PDB entry 2QNA | X-ray diffraction, 2.84 A resolution | chains A and B

Chain A:
Protein: Importin subunit beta-1
Organism: Homo sapiens
UniProtKB: Q14974 (IMB1_HUMAN); numbering as in UniProt (aligned over 127-876)
Sequence (762 residues; each row starts with the number of its first residue):
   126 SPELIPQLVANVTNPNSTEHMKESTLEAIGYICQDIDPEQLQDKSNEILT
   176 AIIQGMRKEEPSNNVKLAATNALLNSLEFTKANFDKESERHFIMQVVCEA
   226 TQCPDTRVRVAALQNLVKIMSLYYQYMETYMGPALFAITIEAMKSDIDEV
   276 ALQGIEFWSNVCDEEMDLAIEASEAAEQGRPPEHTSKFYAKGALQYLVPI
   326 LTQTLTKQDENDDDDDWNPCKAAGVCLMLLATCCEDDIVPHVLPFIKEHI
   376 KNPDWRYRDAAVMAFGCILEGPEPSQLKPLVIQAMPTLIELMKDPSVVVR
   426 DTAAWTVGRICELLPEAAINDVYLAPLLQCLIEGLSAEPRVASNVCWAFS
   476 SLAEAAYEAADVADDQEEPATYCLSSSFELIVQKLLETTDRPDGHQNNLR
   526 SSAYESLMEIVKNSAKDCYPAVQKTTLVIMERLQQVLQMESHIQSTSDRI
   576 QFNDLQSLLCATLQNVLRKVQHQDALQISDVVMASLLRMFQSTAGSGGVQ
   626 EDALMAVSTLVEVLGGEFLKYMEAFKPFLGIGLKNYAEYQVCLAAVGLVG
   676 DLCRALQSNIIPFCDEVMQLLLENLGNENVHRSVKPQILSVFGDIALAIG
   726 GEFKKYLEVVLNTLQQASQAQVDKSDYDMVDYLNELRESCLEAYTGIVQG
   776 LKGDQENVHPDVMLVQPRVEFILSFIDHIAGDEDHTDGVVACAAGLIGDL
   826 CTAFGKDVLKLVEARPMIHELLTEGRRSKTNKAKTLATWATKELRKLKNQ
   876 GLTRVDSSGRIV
Disordered / not traced: 565-576, 882-887
Construct notes: cloning artifact (126, 876-887)

Chain B:
Protein: Snurportin-1
Organism: Homo sapiens
UniProtKB: O95149 (SPN1_HUMAN); numbering as in UniProt (aligned over 1-66)
Sequence (66 residues; each row starts with the number of its first residue):
     1 MEELSQALASSFSVSQDLNSTAAPHPRLSQYKSKYSSLEQSERRRRLLEL
    51 QKSKRLDYVNHARRLA
Disordered / not traced: 1-36
UniProt features mapped onto this chain:
  - modified residue: Met1 (N-acetylmethionine)
  - natural variant: Arg55 (R55Q: In LGMDR29; uncertain significance)
  - mutagenesis: Arg27 (R27A: Abolishes interaction with KPNB1 and m3G-cap U1 snRNP import receptor activity)

How chain A and chain B interact:
Pairs across the interface - 41 pairs, chain A then chain B:
  Asn578(A) with Glu39(B); Gln40(B), hydrogen bond (side chain-backbone)
  Gln581(A) with Arg43(B)
  Ser582(A) with Arg43(B)
  Cys585(A) with Arg43(B)
  Glu626(A) with Gln40(B), hydrogen bond; Arg44(B), salt bridge
  Asp627(A) with Gln40(B); Arg43(B), salt bridge
  Met630(A) with Arg43(B); Arg44(B); Leu47(B), hydrophobic
  Ser633(A) with Gln51(B)
  Glu637(A) with Leu47(B); Leu50(B)
  Gln665(A) with Arg44(B)
  Gly672(A) with Gln51(B), hydrogen bond (backbone-side chain)
  Asp676(A) with Gln51(B), hydrogen bond
  Arg679(A) with Gln51(B), hydrogen bond (side chain-backbone); Lys54(B); Arg55(B); Tyr58(B), hydrogen bond (backbone-side chain)
  Gln712(A) with Leu48(B)
  Ser715(A) with Arg55(B)
  Asp719(A) with Arg55(B), salt bridge
  Glu763(A) with Lys52(B), salt bridge
  Glu767(A) with Lys52(B); Arg55(B), salt bridge
  Thr770(A) with Val59(B); Arg63(B)
  Gln774(A) with Ala62(B); Arg63(B)
  Asp779(A) with Ala62(B)
  Gly820(A) with Arg63(B), hydrogen bond (backbone-side chain)
  Leu821(A) with Arg63(B)
  Asp824(A) with Arg63(B), salt bridge
  Leu861(A) with Asn60(B); Arg63(B); Leu65(B), hydrophobic
  Trp864(A) with Arg63(B); Leu65(B)
Also at the interface, not in a pair above, chain A (34 interface residues in all): Asp579, Leu673, Gln682, Val716, Lys777, Gln780, Lys857, Thr860
Also at the interface, not in a pair above, chain B (20 interface residues in all): Ser37, Leu56, Arg64

Overview:
34 residues of chain A and 20 residues of chain B are in contact, with 7 hydrogen bonds and 6 salt bridges.
Polar contacts include Glu626(A)-Arg44(B), Asp627(A)-Arg43(B) and Asp719(A)-Arg55(B). UniProt lists one
mutagenesis site on chain B.
Chain A is Importin subunit beta-1 and chain B is Snurportin-1, both from Homo sapiens; the structure, Crystal
structure of human Importin-beta (127-876) in complex with the IBB-domain of Snurportin1 (1-65), was
determined by X-ray diffraction.
